8KCX - chains A and C; structure by electron microscopy, 2.96 A resolution.

[Chain A (and C)]
Name: SID1 transmembrane family member 1
Source organism: Homo sapiens
Notes: chain C of this document is another copy of the same molecule, construct and numbering; everything in this record applies to it too
UniProt: Q9NXL6 (SIDT1_HUMAN); residues 1-827 here = UniProt positions 1-827
Amino-acid sequence (850 residues; row label = number of the first residue in the row):
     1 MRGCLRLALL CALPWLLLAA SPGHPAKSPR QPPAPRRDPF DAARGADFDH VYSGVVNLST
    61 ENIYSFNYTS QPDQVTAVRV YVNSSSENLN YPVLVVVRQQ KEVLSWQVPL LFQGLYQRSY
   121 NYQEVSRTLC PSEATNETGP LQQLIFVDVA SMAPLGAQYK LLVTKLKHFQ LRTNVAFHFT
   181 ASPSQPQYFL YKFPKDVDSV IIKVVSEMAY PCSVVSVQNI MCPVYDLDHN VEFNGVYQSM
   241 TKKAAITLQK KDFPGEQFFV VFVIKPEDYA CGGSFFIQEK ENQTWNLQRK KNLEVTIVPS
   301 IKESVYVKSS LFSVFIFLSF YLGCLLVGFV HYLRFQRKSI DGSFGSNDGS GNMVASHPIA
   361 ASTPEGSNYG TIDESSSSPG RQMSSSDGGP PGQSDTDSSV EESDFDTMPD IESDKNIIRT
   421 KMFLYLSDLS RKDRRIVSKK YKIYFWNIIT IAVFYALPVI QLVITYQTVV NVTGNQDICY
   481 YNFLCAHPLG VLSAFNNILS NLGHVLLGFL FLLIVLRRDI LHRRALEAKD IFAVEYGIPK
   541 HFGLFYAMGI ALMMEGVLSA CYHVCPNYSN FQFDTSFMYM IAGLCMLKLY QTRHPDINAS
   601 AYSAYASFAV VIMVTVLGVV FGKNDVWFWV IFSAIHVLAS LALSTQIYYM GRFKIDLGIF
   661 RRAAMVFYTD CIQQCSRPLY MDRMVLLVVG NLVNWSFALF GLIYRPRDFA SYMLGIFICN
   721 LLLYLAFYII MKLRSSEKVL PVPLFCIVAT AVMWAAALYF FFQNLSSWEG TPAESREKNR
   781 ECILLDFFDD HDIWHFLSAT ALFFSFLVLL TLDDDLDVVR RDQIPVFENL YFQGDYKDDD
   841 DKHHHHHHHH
Disordered / not traced: 1-43, 276-286, 336-441, 529-540, 593-604, 622-625, 652-707, 816-850
Disulfides: Cys130-Cys222, Cys212-Cys271, Cys479-Cys565, Cys485-Cys782
Covalently attached groups: N-acetylglucosamine (NAG) linked to Asn57, Asn67, Asn83, Asn136
Differences from the reference sequence: expression tag (828-850)
Ion coordination: Zn2+: His563, His791, His795
UniProt features mapped onto this chain:
  - glycosylation (N-linked (GlcNAc...) asparagine): Asn57, Asn67, Asn83, Asn136, Asn282, Asn471, Asn567, Asn764
From the paper describing this entry:
  - conformationally variable residues (helix shift, side-chain flip): Asp574, Thr592, Tyr605, Trp627
  - mutagenesis - R79A/Y81A, N121A/Q123A, Q288A/K290A/N292A: decreased binding to dsRNA

[How chain A and chain C interact]
Contacting residue pairs (75; chain A residue first):
  Glu61(A) - Asp148(C)
  Asn90(A) - Gln100(C)
  Asn90(A) - Lys101(C)  hydrogen bond
  Tyr91(A) - Gln100(C)  hydrogen bond
  Pro92(A) - Gln100(C)
  Leu94(A) - Gln99(C)
  Leu94(A) - Val103(C)  hydrophobic
  Val96(A) - Val96(C)  hydrophobic
  Val96(A) - Val103(C)  hydrophobic
  Arg98(A) - Ala150(C)
  Arg98(A) - Met152(C)
  Gln99(A) - Leu94(C)
  Gln99(A) - Met152(C)
  Gln100(A) - Asn90(C)
  Gln100(A) - Tyr91(C)  hydrogen bond
  Gln100(A) - Pro92(C)
  Gln100(A) - Met152(C)
  Lys101(A) - Asn90(C)  hydrogen bond
  Lys101(A) - Gln107(C)  hydrogen bond (backbone-side chain)
  Glu102(A) - Gln107(C)
  Val103(A) - Leu94(C)  hydrophobic
  Val103(A) - Val96(C)  hydrophobic
  Val103(A) - Ser105(C)
  Val103(A) - Trp106(C)
  Ser105(A) - Val103(C)
  Ser105(A) - Ser105(C)  hydrogen bond
  Trp106(A) - Val103(C)
  Gln107(A) - Lys101(C)  hydrogen bond (side chain-backbone)
  Gln107(A) - Glu102(C)
  Gln113(A) - Met221(C)
  Leu144(A) - Met152(C)
  Phe146(A) - Met152(C)  hydrophobic
  Asp148(A) - Glu61(C)
  Ala150(A) - Arg98(C)
  Met152(A) - Arg98(C)
  Met152(A) - Gln99(C)
  Met152(A) - Gln100(C)
  Met152(A) - Leu144(C)
  Met152(A) - Phe146(C)  hydrophobic
  Met221(A) - Gln113(C)
  Asp228(A) - Phe233(C)
  His229(A) - His229(C)
  His229(A) - Asn230(C)
  His229(A) - Phe233(C)
  Asn230(A) - His229(C)
  Phe233(A) - Asp228(C)
  Phe233(A) - His229(C)
  Asn447(A) - Leu584(C)
  Asn447(A) - Leu587(C)
  Thr450(A) - Leu584(C)
  Ile451(A) - Leu584(C)  hydrophobic
  Phe454(A) - Met580(C)  hydrophobic
  Tyr455(A) - Tyr455(C)  hydrophobic
  Tyr455(A) - Pro458(C)
  Pro458(A) - Tyr455(C)
  Pro458(A) - Gln572(C)
  Pro458(A) - Phe573(C)
  Pro458(A) - Ser576(C)
  Gln461(A) - Gln572(C)
  Leu462(A) - Leu462(C)  hydrophobic
  Leu462(A) - Ser569(C)
  Leu462(A) - Phe573(C)  hydrophobic
  Tyr466(A) - Tyr466(C)
  Ser569(A) - Leu462(C)
  Gln572(A) - Pro458(C)
  Gln572(A) - Gln461(C)
  Phe573(A) - Pro458(C)
  Phe573(A) - Leu462(C)  hydrophobic
  Phe573(A) - Phe573(C)  hydrophobic
  Ser576(A) - Pro458(C)
  Met580(A) - Phe454(C)  hydrophobic
  Leu584(A) - Asn447(C)
  Leu584(A) - Thr450(C)
  Leu584(A) - Ile451(C)  hydrophobic
  Leu587(A) - Asn447(C)
Other interface residues (no listed pair), chain A (57 interface residues in all): Leu58, Ile63, Leu104, Gln117, Tyr225, Pro254, Ile443, Trp446, Val459, Thr465, Tyr568, Tyr579, Gln591, Ile612, Val619
Other interface residues (no listed pair), chain C (57 interface residues in all): Leu58, Ile63, Leu104, Gln117, Tyr225, Pro254, Ile443, Trp446, Val459, Thr465, Tyr568, Tyr579, Gln591, Ile612, Val619

[Summary]
The chain A/chain C interface involves 57 residues from each chain; the contacts include 7 hydrogen bonds.
Polar contacts include Asn90(A)-Lys101(C), Tyr91(A)-Gln100(C) and Lys101(A)-Gln107(C). The paper reports that
R79A/Y81A, N121A/Q123A and Q288A/K290A/N292A of chain A reduce binding to dsRNA; conformational variability at
Asp574(A), Thr592(A) and Tyr605(A) among others.
Chain A and chain C are both SID1 transmembrane family member 1 (Homo sapiens); the structure, Cryo-EM
structure of human SIDT1, was determined by electron microscopy, deposited together with 8KCW.
